PDB entry 8BQR | X-ray diffraction, 2.32 A resolution | chain A

Chain A:
Protein: Lysozyme C
From: Gallus gallus
Notes: EC 3.2.1.17
UniProt: P00698 (LYSC_CHICK); residues 1-129 here correspond to UniProt positions 19-147 (UniProt number = residue number + 18)
Amino-acid sequence (129 residues; row label = number of the first residue in the row):
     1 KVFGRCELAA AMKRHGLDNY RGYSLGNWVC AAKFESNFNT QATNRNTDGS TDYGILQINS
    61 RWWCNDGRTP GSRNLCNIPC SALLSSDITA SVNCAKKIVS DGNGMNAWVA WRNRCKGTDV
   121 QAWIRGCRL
Cystine bridges: Cys6-Cys127, Cys30-Cys115, Cys64-Cys80, Cys76-Cys94
Bound ions: Ca2+ near Tyr23 (its only coordinating residue here)
Residues lining bound ligands: R9H (Anderson-Evans polyoxometalate (biotin-functionalised)): Lys1, Phe3, Glu7, Ala11, Arg14, His15, Ser86, Asp87, Ile88, Thr89, Asn93, Arg128
UniProt features mapped onto this chain:
  - active site: Glu35, Asp52
  - binding site (substrate): Asp101

Summary:
Bound to chain A: compound R9H. UniProt lists active-site residues Glu35 and Asp52 and substrate-binding
residue Asp101.
Chain A is Lysozyme C (Gallus gallus); the structure, Hen Egg-White Lysozyme (HEWL) complexed with
biotin-functionalised Anderson-Evans polyoxometalate, was determined by X-ray diffraction (same publication as
8BQP, 8BQQ and 8BQT).
